Entry 7FEP (electron microscopy, 3.10 A resolution); this record covers chains A and Z of the 28 polymer chains in the assembly.

# Chain A
Protein: ATP-dependent Clp protease proteolytic subunit
From: Bacillus subtilis
Notes: EC 3.4.21.92
Reference sequence: P80244 (CLPP_BACSU); residues 1-196 here correspond to UniProt positions 2-197 (UniProt number = residue number + 1)
Sequence (202 residues; numbered 1 to 202; the number before each row is that of its first residue):
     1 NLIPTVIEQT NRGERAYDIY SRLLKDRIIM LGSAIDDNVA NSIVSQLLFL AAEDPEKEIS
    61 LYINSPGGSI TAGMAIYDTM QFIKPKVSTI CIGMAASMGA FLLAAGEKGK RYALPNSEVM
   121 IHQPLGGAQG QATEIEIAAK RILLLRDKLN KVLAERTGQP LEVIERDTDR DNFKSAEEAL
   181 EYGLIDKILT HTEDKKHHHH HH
Disordered / not traced: 1, 191-202
Sequence notes: expression tag (197-202)
Swiss-Prot annotation at these positions:
  - active site: Ser97 (Nucleophile), His122
Reported in the primary citation:
  - catalytic residues: Ser97, His122, Asp171
  - contacts within the chain: Asp169-Arg170 (citing earlier work)

# Chain Z
Protein: ADEP1
Sequence (7 residues; numbered 1 to 7; the number before each row is that of its first residue):
     1 XFSPAAX
Glycans and other covalent adducts: covalent link Ser3-MP8_7
Modified positions: OTT ((2E,4E,6E)-octa-2,4,6-trienoic acid) at position 1; Ala5 (N-methyl-L-alanine; MAA); MP8 ((4R)-4-methyl-L-proline) at position 7

# Chain A / chain Z interface
Contacting residue pairs (15; chain A residue first):
  Arg22(A) with OTT_1(Z)
  Leu23(A) with OTT_1(Z)
  Asp26(A) with OTT_1(Z); MP8_7(Z)
  Ile28(A) with OTT_1(Z); MP8_7(Z)
  Ser60(A) with Ala6(Z)
  Tyr62(A) with OTT_1(Z); Phe2(Z), hydrogen bond (side chain-backbone); Ala6(Z), hydrogen bond (side chain-backbone); MP8_7(Z)
  Ile90(A) with Ala6(Z), hydrophobic
  Ile92(A) with Phe2(Z), hydrophobic
  Tyr112(A) with Ala6(Z), hydrophobic
  Leu189(A) with Ala5(Z)
Interface residues without a listed pair, chain A (12 interface residues in all): Glu58, Leu114

# Summary
12 residues of chain A face 5 of chain Z across their interface, with 2 hydrogen bonds. Among the polar pairs
are Tyr62(A)-Phe2(Z) and Tyr62(A)-Ala6(Z). From UniProt: active-site residues Ser97(A) and His122(A) on chain
A. From the paper: catalytic residues Ser97(A), His122(A) and Asp171(A); contacts within the chain involving
Asp169(A) and Arg170(A).
Chain A is ATP-dependent Clp protease proteolytic subunit (Bacillus subtilis) and chain Z is ADEP1; the
structure, Cryo-EM structure of BsClpP-ADEP1 complex at pH 6.5, was determined by electron microscopy together
with 7FEQ, 7FER, 7FES, 7P80 and 7P81 from the same study.
